Entry 2KEK (solution NMR); this record covers chains B and D of the 4 polymer chains in the assembly.

# Chain B
Molecule: Lactose operon repressor
From: Escherichia coli
Reference sequence: P03023 (LACI_ECOLI); numbering as in UniProt (aligned over 1-62)
Sequence (62 residues; numbered 1 to 62; the number before each row is that of its first residue):
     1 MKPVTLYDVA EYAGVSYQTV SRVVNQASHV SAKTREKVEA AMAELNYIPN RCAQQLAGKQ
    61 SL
Construct notes: engineered mutation Cys52 (Val in P03023)
Swiss-Prot annotation at these positions:
  - DNA-binding region: Leu6 to Asn25 (H-T-H motif)
  - mutagenesis: Tyr17 (Y17H: Broadening of specificity), Arg22 (R22N: Recognizes an operator variant)
Reported in the primary citation:
  - binding site for the 23-nt DNA strand: Tyr17, Gln18, Arg22, Leu56

# Chain D
Molecule: 23-nt DNA strand
Sequence (23 nucleotides; numbered -1 to 22; 1 number in that range is skipped by the numbering (no residue carries it; nothing is unmodelled there); the number before each row is that of its first residue; numbers below 1 keep their minus sign (DG-1 is residue -1)):
    -1 G
     1 AATTGCGTTG CGCTCACTGC CG

# Chain B / chain D interface
Pairs across the interface (15; chain B residue first):
  Ser16(B) with DG5(D), phosphate contact
  Gln18(B) with DG5(D), base contact; DC6(D), base contact
  His29(B) with DA2(D), sugar contact; DT3(D), phosphate contact; DT4(D), phosphate contact
  Val30(B) with DT3(D), phosphate contact; DT4(D), phosphate contact
  Ser31(B) with DT3(D), phosphate contact; DT4(D), phosphate contact
  Thr34(B) with DT4(D), phosphate contact
  Leu56(B) with DC11(D), base contact; DG12(D), sugar contact
  Ala57(B) with DG10(D), base contact; DC11(D), base contact
Also at the interface, not in a pair above, chain D (9 interface residues in all): DG7

# Summary
Chain B and chain D form an interface of 8 and 9 residues respectively. UniProt lists 2 mutagenesis sites on
chain B. The paper reports a binding site for the 23-nt DNA strand at Tyr17(B), Gln18(B) and Arg22(B) among
others.
Here chain B is Lactose operon repressor (Escherichia coli) and chain D is a 23-nt DNA strand. Entry 2KEK
(Solution structure of a dimer of LAC repressor DNA-binding domain complexed to its natural operator O3) was
determined by solution NMR, deposited together with 2KEI and 2KEJ.
